4MIT - chains A and E; structure by X-ray diffraction, 2.35 A resolution.

# Chain A
Molecule: Rho family GTPase
Source organism: Entamoeba histolytica
Notes: EC 3.6.5.2
Reference sequence: M7WE85 (M7WE85_ENTHI); residues 4-186 here correspond to UniProt positions 1-183 (UniProt number = residue number - 3)
Sequence (186 residues; numbered 1 to 186; the number before each row is that of its first residue):
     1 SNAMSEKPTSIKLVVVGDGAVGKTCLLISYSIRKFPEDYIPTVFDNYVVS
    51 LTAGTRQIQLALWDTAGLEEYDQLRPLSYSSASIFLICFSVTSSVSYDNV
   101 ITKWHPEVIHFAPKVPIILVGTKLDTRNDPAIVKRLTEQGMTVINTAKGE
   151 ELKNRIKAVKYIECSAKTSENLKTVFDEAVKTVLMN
Disordered / not traced: 1-7, 186
Construct notes: expression tag (1-3); engineered mutation Leu68 (Gln65 in M7WE85)
Ion coordination: Mg2+ site 1: Thr24, Thr42 (together with GTP); Mg2+ site 2 near Asp72 (its only coordinating residue here)
Ligand contacts: GTP (guanosine-5'-triphosphate): Asp18, Gly19, Ala20, Val21, Gly22, Lys23, Thr24, Cys25, Phe35, Glu37, Asp38, Tyr39, Ile40, Pro41, Thr42, Thr65, Ala66, Gly67, Leu68, Lys123, Asp125, Thr126, Ser165, Ala166, Lys167
What the authors report for this chain:
  - specificity-determining residues: Ile32, Arg33 (by similarity / conservation)
  - mutagenesis - Q68L: abolished catalytic activity (proposed by the authors, not directly observed)

# Chain E
Molecule: Serine/threonine protein kinase PAK, putative
Source organism: Entamoeba histolytica
Notes: fragment: EhPAK4 PBD
Reference sequence: N9UZ59 (N9UZ59_ENTHI); residues 4-70 here correspond to UniProt positions 33-99 (UniProt number = residue number + 29)
Sequence (70 residues; numbered 1 to 70; the number before each row is that of its first residue):
     1 SNAELIISDPTDFEQITHVELGDSGLTGFPPEWREKLIKAGLTEAEINTN
    51 EDSAKLVAASGISNDNGNRT
Disordered / not traced: 1-3, 44-70
Construct notes: expression tag (1-3)

# How chain A and chain E interact
Pairs across the interface (53):
  Tyr30(A) - Pro10(E)
  Ser31(A) - Pro10(E)
  Ser31(A) - Phe13(E)
  Ile32(A) - Phe13(E)  hydrophobic
  Arg33(A) - Asp9(E)  salt bridge
  Val43(A) - Val19(E)
  Val43(A) - Leu21(E)
  Val43(A) - Leu26(E)  hydrophobic
  Phe44(A) - His18(E)
  Phe44(A) - Val19(E)  hydrogen bond (backbone-backbone)
  Phe44(A) - Leu37(E)  hydrophobic
  Asp45(A) - Gln15(E)  hydrogen bond
  Asp45(A) - Thr17(E)
  Asp45(A) - His18(E)  salt bridge
  Asn46(A) - Gln15(E)
  Asn46(A) - Ile16(E)  hydrogen bond (backbone-backbone)
  Asn46(A) - Thr17(E)  hydrogen bond (backbone-backbone)
  Tyr47(A) - Phe13(E)  hydrophobic
  Tyr47(A) - Glu14(E)
  Tyr47(A) - Gln15(E)
  Val48(A) - Asp12(E)
  Val48(A) - Phe13(E)
  Val48(A) - Glu14(E)  hydrogen bond (backbone-backbone)
  Val48(A) - Ile16(E)  hydrophobic
  Val49(A) - Pro10(E)  hydrophobic
  Val49(A) - Thr11(E)
  Ser50(A) - Pro10(E)
  Ser50(A) - Thr11(E)  hydrogen bond (backbone-backbone)
  Ser50(A) - Asp12(E)  hydrogen bond
  Leu51(A) - Ser8(E)
  Leu51(A) - Asp9(E)
  Leu51(A) - Pro10(E)  hydrophobic
  Thr52(A) - Ile6(E)
  Thr52(A) - Ile7(E)
  Thr52(A) - Ser8(E)  hydrogen bond (backbone-backbone)
  Ala53(A) - Ile6(E)
  Ala53(A) - Ile7(E)  hydrophobic
  Gly54(A) - Ile6(E)  hydrogen bond (backbone-backbone)
  Trp63(A) - Ala40(E)  hydrophobic
  Tyr71(A) - Leu21(E)
  Leu77(A) - Ala40(E)
  Leu77(A) - Gly41(E)
  Ser80(A) - Ala40(E)  hydrogen bond (side chain-backbone)
  Ser80(A) - Gly41(E)  hydrogen bond (side chain-backbone)
  Ser80(A) - Leu42(E)
  Ser80(A) - Thr43(E)
  Lys173(A) - Ile7(E)  hydrogen bond (side chain-backbone)
  Lys173(A) - Asp9(E)
  Asp177(A) - Ile7(E)
  Val180(A) - Ile7(E)  hydrophobic
  Lys181(A) - Leu5(E)
  Lys181(A) - Ile7(E)
  Met185(A) - Leu5(E)  hydrophobic
Other interface residues (no listed pair), chain A (27 interface residues in all): Leu74, Leu184
Other interface residues (no listed pair), chain E (23 interface residues in all): Glu20
The authors on this interface:
  - interface residues, chain A: Tyr30(A), Ile32(A), Arg33(A), Val43(A), Phe44(A), Asp45(A), Tyr47(A), Val49(A), Leu51(A), Tyr71(A), Leu74(A), Val180(A), Lys181(A), Leu184(A)
  - interface residues, chain E: Leu5(E)

# Overview
Chain A and chain E form an interface of 27 and 23 residues respectively; the contacts include 12 hydrogen
bonds and 2 salt bridges. Polar pairs include Arg33(A)-Asp9(E), Asp45(A)-His18(E) and Asp45(A)-Gln15(E).
Ligands of chain A: GTP. The paper reports that Q68L of chain A abolishes catalytic activity; interface
residues Tyr30(A), Ile32(A) and Leu5(E) among others.
Chain A is Rho family GTPase and chain E is Serine/threonine protein kinase PAK, putative, both from Entamoeba
histolytica; the structure, Crystal structure of E. histolytica RacC bound to the EhPAK4 PBD, was determined
by X-ray diffraction.
